7LK4 - chains P and R of the 6 polymer chains in the assembly; structure by X-ray diffraction, 3.10 A resolution.

== Chain P (and R) ==
Protein: Bcl-2 homologous antagonist/killer
From: Homo sapiens
Notes: chain R of this document is another copy of the same molecule, construct and numbering; everything in this record applies to it too
UniProt: Q16611 (BAK_HUMAN); numbering as in UniProt (aligned over 23-186)
Chain sequence (164 residues; each row starts with the number of its first residue):
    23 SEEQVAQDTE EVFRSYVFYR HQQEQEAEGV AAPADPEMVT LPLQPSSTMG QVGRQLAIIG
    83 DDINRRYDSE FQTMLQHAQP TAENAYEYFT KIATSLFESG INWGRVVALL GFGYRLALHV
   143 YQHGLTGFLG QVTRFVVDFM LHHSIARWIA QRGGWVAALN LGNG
Disordered / not traced: 59-66, 81-98, 183-186 (chain R: 61-67, 180-186)
Differences from the reference sequence: engineered mutation Ala100 (Leu in Q16611), Ser166 (Cys in Q16611)
Swiss-Prot annotation at these positions:
  - motif: Val74 to Arg88 (BH3), Ser117 to Tyr136 (BH1), Arg169 to Gly184 (BH2)
  - binding site (Zn(2+)): Asp160, His164
  - mutagenesis: His164 (H164A: Strongly reduced zinc binding and homodimerization)
Reported in the primary citation:
  - conformationally variable residues (loop rearrangement): Pro55, Asp57, Glu59, Met60
  - mutagenesis - M60F, M60W, L100A (Tm change 12 degC): increased stability
  - mutagenesis - M60A, M60G: decreased stability
  - mutagenesis - M60L: unchanged stability
  - mutagenesis - M60A, M60G: decreased expression
  - mutagenesis - M60G: increased signaling

== How chain P and chain R interact ==
Pairs across the interface (48):
  Arg42(P) - Asp90(R)  salt bridge
  Pro102(P) - His141(R)
  Tyr108(P) - Arg156(R)
  Tyr108(P) - Phe157(R)  hydrophobic
  Tyr108(P) - Asp160(R)  hydrogen bond
  Phe111(P) - Phe134(R)  hydrophobic
  Phe111(P) - Leu138(R)  hydrophobic
  Phe111(P) - Phe157(R)
  Ile114(P) - Phe134(R)  hydrophobic
  Ala115(P) - Phe161(R)
  Thr116(P) - Phe161(R)
  Thr116(P) - His165(R)
  Leu118(P) - Arg127(R)
  Leu118(P) - Ala130(R)
  Leu118(P) - Leu131(R)
  Phe119(P) - Ser121(R)
  Phe119(P) - Gly122(R)  hydrogen bond (backbone-backbone)
  Phe119(P) - Ile123(R)  hydrophobic
  Phe119(P) - Arg127(R)
  Phe119(P) - Phe161(R)  hydrophobic
  Phe119(P) - Ile167(R)  hydrophobic
  Ser121(P) - Phe119(R)
  Ser121(P) - Ser121(R)
  Gly122(P) - Phe119(R)  hydrogen bond (backbone-backbone)
  Gly126(P) - Asn86(R)
  Arg127(P) - Leu118(R)  hydrogen bond (side chain-backbone)
  Arg127(P) - Phe119(R)
  Arg127(P) - Arg127(R)
  Val129(P) - Asn86(R)
  Ala130(P) - Asn86(R)
  Ala130(P) - Leu118(R)
  Leu131(P) - Leu118(R)
  Phe134(P) - Phe93(R)  hydrophobic
  Phe134(P) - Phe111(R)  hydrophobic
  Phe134(P) - Ile114(R)  hydrophobic
  Arg137(P) - Asp90(R)  salt bridge
  Arg137(P) - Phe93(R)
  Arg137(P) - Gln94(R)
  Arg137(P) - Leu97(R)
  Leu138(P) - Phe111(R)  hydrophobic
  His141(P) - Leu97(R)
  His145(P) - Gln101(R)
  Arg156(P) - Tyr108(R)
  Phe157(P) - Phe111(R)
  Phe161(P) - Ala115(R)
  Phe161(P) - Thr116(R)
  Phe161(P) - Phe119(R)  hydrophobic
  Ile167(P) - Phe119(R)  hydrophobic
Other interface residues (no listed pair), chain P (34 interface residues in all): Thr112, Glu120, Ile123, Val128, Gly133, Tyr136, Val158, Asp160, His165
Other interface residues (no listed pair), chain R (33 interface residues in all): Tyr89, Pro102, Thr112, Glu120, Val128

== Overview ==
34 residues of chain P and 33 residues of chain R are in contact; the contacts include 4 hydrogen bonds and 2
salt bridges. Polar contacts include Arg42(P)-Asp90(R), Arg137(P)-Asp90(R) and Tyr108(P)-Asp160(R). The paper
reports that M60F, M60W and L100A of chain P increase stability; conformational variability at Pro55(P),
Asp57(P) and Glu59(P) among others; 6 substitutions were tested in all.
Both chains are Bcl-2 homologous antagonist/killer (Homo sapiens). Entry 7LK4 (Crystal structure of BAK L100A
in complex with activating antibody fragments) was determined by X-ray diffraction.
